PDB entry 5GZ0 | X-ray diffraction, 1.70 A resolution | chains A and B

# Chain A
Molecule: FM329 light chain
Organism: Homo sapiens/Mus musculus xenograft
Amino-acid sequence (215 residues; each row starts with the number of its first residue):
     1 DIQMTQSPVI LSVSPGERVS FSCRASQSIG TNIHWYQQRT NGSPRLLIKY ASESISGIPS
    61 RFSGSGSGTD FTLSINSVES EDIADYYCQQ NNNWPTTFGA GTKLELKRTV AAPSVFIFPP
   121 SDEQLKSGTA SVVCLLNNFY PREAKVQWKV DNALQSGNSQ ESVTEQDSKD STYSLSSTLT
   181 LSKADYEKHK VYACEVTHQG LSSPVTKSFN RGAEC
Disordered / not traced: 214-215
Disulfides: Cys23-Cys88, Cys134-Cys194

# Chain B
Molecule: FM329 heavy chain
Organism: Homo sapiens/Mus musculus xenograft
Amino-acid sequence (224 residues; row label = number of the first residue in the row):
     1 QVQLKQSGPG LVQPGGSLSI TCTVSGFSLT NYGVHWVRQS PGKGLEWLGV IWSGGNTDYN
    61 TPFTSRLSIN KDNSKSQVFF KMNSLQSNDT AIYYCARALT YYDYEFAYWG QGTLVTVSAA
   121 STKGPSVFPL APSSKSTSGG TAALGCLVKD YFPEPVTVSW NSGALTSGVH TFPAVLQSSG
   181 LYSLSSVVTV PSSSLGTQTY ICNVNHKPSN TKVDKRVEPK SCDK
Disordered / not traced: 222-224
Disulfides: Cys22-Cys95, Cys146-Cys202

# Interface between chain A and chain B
Contacting residue pairs - 66 pairs, chain A then chain B:
  His34(A) - Tyr104(B)
  Tyr36(A) - Tyr104(B)
  Tyr36(A) - Phe106(B)  hydrogen bond (side chain-backbone)
  Tyr36(A) - Trp109(B)
  Gln38(A) - Gln39(B)  hydrogen bond
  Gln38(A) - Tyr94(B)  hydrogen bond
  Gly42(A) - Tyr94(B)
  Ser43(A) - Tyr94(B)
  Ser43(A) - Trp109(B)
  Ser43(A) - Gly110(B)  hydrogen bond (side chain-backbone)
  Ser43(A) - Gln111(B)
  Pro44(A) - Trp109(B)
  Leu46(A) - Phe106(B)
  Leu46(A) - Ala107(B)  hydrophobic
  Lys49(A) - Leu99(B)
  Lys49(A) - Glu105(B)
  Tyr50(A) - Asp103(B)  hydrogen bond
  Tyr50(A) - Glu105(B)
  Tyr87(A) - Gln39(B)  hydrogen bond
  Tyr87(A) - Leu45(B)  hydrophobic
  Gln89(A) - Tyr104(B)  hydrogen bond (side chain-backbone)
  Gln89(A) - Phe106(B)
  Asn91(A) - Tyr104(B)
  Trp94(A) - Trp47(B)
  Trp94(A) - Tyr59(B)
  Trp94(A) - Asn60(B)
  Trp94(A) - Thr61(B)
  Pro95(A) - Asn60(B)
  Thr96(A) - Trp47(B)
  Phe98(A) - Leu45(B)
  Phe116(A) - Ser136(B)
  Phe116(A) - Ser138(B)
  Phe116(A) - Ala143(B)  hydrophobic
  Phe118(A) - Leu130(B)  hydrophobic
  Phe118(A) - Ala131(B)
  Phe118(A) - Ala143(B)
  Ser121(A) - Phe128(B)
  Ser121(A) - Pro129(B)
  Asp122(A) - Lys220(B)  salt bridge
  Glu123(A) - Lys215(B)  salt bridge
  Gln124(A) - Phe128(B)
  Gln124(A) - Lys149(B)
  Ser131(A) - Leu147(B)
  Ser131(A) - Lys149(B)
  Val133(A) - Leu130(B)  hydrophobic
  Leu135(A) - Phe172(B)  hydrophobic
  Leu135(A) - Val187(B)  hydrophobic
  Asn137(A) - His170(B)
  Asn137(A) - Thr189(B)
  Asn138(A) - His170(B)  hydrogen bond
  Gln160(A) - Val175(B)
  Gln160(A) - Leu176(B)  hydrogen bond (side chain-backbone)
  Gln160(A) - Gln177(B)
  Glu161(A) - Val175(B)
  Ser162(A) - Phe172(B)
  Ser162(A) - Pro173(B)  hydrogen bond (side chain-backbone)
  Ser162(A) - Val175(B)
  Val163(A) - Pro173(B)
  Thr164(A) - Phe172(B)
  Asp167(A) - His170(B)
  Ser174(A) - His170(B)
  Ser174(A) - Phe172(B)
  Leu175(A) - Phe172(B)
  Ser176(A) - Phe172(B)
  Ser176(A) - Ser185(B)  hydrogen bond
  Ser208(A) - Lys135(B)  hydrogen bond (backbone-side chain)
Interface residues without a listed pair, chain A (41 interface residues in all): Ile55, Ile117, Thr129, Thr180
Interface residues without a listed pair, chain B (42 interface residues in all): Val37, Glu46, Val127, Leu144, Thr171

# In short
The interface between chain A and chain B involves 41 residues on one side and 42 on the other; the contacts
include 12 hydrogen bonds and 2 salt bridges. Among the polar pairs are Asp122(A)-Lys220(B),
Glu123(A)-Lys215(B) and Tyr36(A)-Phe106(B).
Here chain A is FM329 light chain and chain B is FM329 heavy chain, both from Homo sapiens/Mus musculus
xenograft. Entry 5GZ0 (Crystal structure of FM329, a recombinant Fab adopted from cetuximab) was determined by
X-ray diffraction.
